8G9S - chains F and O of the 15 polymer chains in the assembly; structure by electron microscopy, 3.40 A resolution.

# Chain F
Name: Cas7
Organism: Neisseria lactamica
UniProtKB: A0A378VEU0 (A0A378VEU0_NEILA); numbering as in UniProt (aligned over 2-283)
Sequence (283 residues; row label = number of the first residue in the row):
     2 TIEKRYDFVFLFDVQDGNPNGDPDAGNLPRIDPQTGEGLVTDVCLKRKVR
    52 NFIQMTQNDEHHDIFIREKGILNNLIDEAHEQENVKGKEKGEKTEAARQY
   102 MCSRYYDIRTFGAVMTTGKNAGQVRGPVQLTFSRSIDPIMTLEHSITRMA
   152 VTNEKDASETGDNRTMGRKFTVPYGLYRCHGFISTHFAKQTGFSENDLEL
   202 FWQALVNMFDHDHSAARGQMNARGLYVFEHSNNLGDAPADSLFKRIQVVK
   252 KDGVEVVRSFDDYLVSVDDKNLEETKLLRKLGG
Unresolved in the structure: 148-165
Differences from the reference sequence: expression tag (284)

# Chain O
Molecule: 42-nt RNA strand
Sequence (42 nucleotides; row label = number of the first residue in the row):
     1 AUUGAAACAGGGUCAGCUUGCCGUAGGUGGCAUCGCCCUCGU

# Interface between chain F and chain O
Pairs across the interface (32; chain F residue first):
  Pro20(F) - C40(O)  phosphate contact
  Asn21(F) - C38(O)  phosphate contact
  Asn21(F) - U39(O)  hydrogen bond to the phosphate
  Asn21(F) - C40(O)  phosphate contact
  Gly22(F) - U39(O)  hydrogen bond to the phosphate
  Gly22(F) - C40(O)  hydrogen bond to the phosphate
  Pro24(F) - U39(O)  base contact
  Gly27(F) - U39(O)  base contact
  Asn28(F) - U39(O)  hydrogen bond to the base
  Arg31(F) - U39(O)  salt bridge to the phosphate
  Thr42(F) - C38(O)  phosphate contact
  Thr42(F) - U39(O)  hydrogen bond to the phosphate
  Val44(F) - C37(O)  sugar contact
  Val44(F) - C38(O)  sugar contact
  Cys45(F) - C38(O)  sugar contact
  Lys47(F) - C37(O)  phosphate contact
  Arg48(F) - C38(O)  phosphate contact
  Arg51(F) - C37(O)  salt bridge to the phosphate
  Gly113(F) - C36(O)  phosphate contact
  Val115(F) - G35(O)  base contact
  Val115(F) - C36(O)  base contact
  Thr117(F) - G35(O)  base contact
  Gln124(F) - G35(O)  base contact
  Val125(F) - G35(O)  hydrogen bond to the sugar
  Arg126(F) - G35(O)  phosphate contact
  Arg126(F) - C36(O)  phosphate contact
  Gln130(F) - C36(O)  phosphate contact
  Ser215(F) - G41(O)  hydrogen bond to the phosphate
  Ser215(F) - U42(O)  hydrogen bond to the phosphate
  Ala216(F) - U42(O)  hydrogen bond to the phosphate
  Ala217(F) - G41(O)  phosphate contact
  Ala217(F) - U42(O)  hydrogen bond to the phosphate
Other interface residues (no listed pair), chain F (28 interface residues in all): Asn19, Asp23, Phe112, Ala114, Arg218

# Summary
28 residues of chain F face 8 of chain O across their interface; the contacts include 10 hydrogen bonds and 2
salt bridges. Polar contacts include Asn28(F)-U39(O), Val125(F)-G35(O) and Asn21(F)-U39(O).
Here chain F is Cas7 (Neisseria lactamica) and chain O is a 42-nt RNA strand. Entry 8G9S (Exploiting
Activation and Inactivation Mechanisms in Type I-C CRISPR-Cas3 for Genome Editing Applications) was determined
by electron microscopy together with 8G9T, 8G9U, 8GAF, 8GAM and 8GAN from the same study.
